PDB entry 2GWH | X-ray diffraction, 1.80 A resolution | chains A and B

[Chain A (and B)]
Protein: Sulfotransferase 1C2
Source organism: Homo sapiens
Notes: EC 2.8.2.-; chain B of this document is another copy of the same molecule, construct and numbering; everything in this record applies to it too
Reference sequence: O75897 (ST1C2_HUMAN); residues 7-302 here = UniProt positions 7-302
Sequence (298 residues; row label = number of the first residue in the row):
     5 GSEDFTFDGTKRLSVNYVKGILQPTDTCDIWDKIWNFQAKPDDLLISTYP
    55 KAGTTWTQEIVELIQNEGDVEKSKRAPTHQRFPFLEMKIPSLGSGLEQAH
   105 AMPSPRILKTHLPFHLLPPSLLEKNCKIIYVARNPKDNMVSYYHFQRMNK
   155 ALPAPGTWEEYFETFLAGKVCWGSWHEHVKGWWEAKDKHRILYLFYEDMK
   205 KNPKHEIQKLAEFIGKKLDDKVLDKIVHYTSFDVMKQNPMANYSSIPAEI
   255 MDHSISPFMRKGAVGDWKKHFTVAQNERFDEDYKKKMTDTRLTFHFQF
Unresolved in the structure: 5-15, 292-293 (chain B: 5-14)
Construct notes: cloning artifact (5-6)
UniProt features mapped onto this chain:
  - active site: His115 (Proton acceptor)
  - binding site (3'-phosphoadenylyl sulfate): Lys55 to Trp60, Arg137, Ser145, Tyr200, Thr234 to Met239, Phe262 to Gly266
  - binding site (substrate): Lys113 to His115
Small-molecule neighbours:
  - adenosine-3'-5'-diphosphate (A3P): Pro54, Lys55, Ala56, Gly57, Thr58, Thr59, Trp60, Arg137, Ser145, Tyr200, Lys204, Thr234, Ser235, Phe236, Met239, Phe262, Met263, Arg264, Lys265, Gly266
  - pentachlorophenol (PCI): Pro54, Phe88, Ile93, Leu96, Lys113, His115, Phe149, Asn153, Ala155, Leu156, Trp176, Tyr247, Met255, Phe262

[How chain A and chain B interact]
Pairs across the interface (20):
  Trp271(A) with Val277(B), hydrophobic
  Lys272(A) with Thr276(B); Val277(B), hydrogen bond (backbone-backbone); Ala278(B), hydrogen bond (backbone-backbone); Glu281(B), salt bridge
  Lys273(A) with Thr276(B)
  Phe275(A) with Thr276(B); Val277(B), hydrogen bond (backbone-backbone)
  Thr276(A) with Lys272(B); Lys273(B); Phe275(B); Thr276(B)
  Val277(A) with Trp271(B), hydrophobic; Lys272(B), hydrogen bond (backbone-backbone); Phe275(B), hydrogen bond (backbone-backbone); Asn280(B)
  Ala278(A) with Lys272(B), hydrogen bond (backbone-backbone); Lys273(B)
  Asn280(A) with Val277(B)
  Glu281(A) with Lys272(B), salt bridge
Also at the interface, not in a pair above, chain A (10 interface residues in all): His274

[In short]
10 residues of chain A and 9 residues of chain B are in contact, with 6 hydrogen bonds and 2 salt bridges.
Among the polar pairs are Lys272(A)-Glu281(B), Lys272(A)-Val277(B) and Lys272(A)-Ala278(B). Ligands of chain
A: adenosine-3'-5'-diphosphate and pentachlorophenol.
Both chains are Sulfotransferase 1C2 (Homo sapiens). Entry 2GWH (Human Sulfotranferase SULT1C2 in complex with
PAP and pentachlorophenol) was determined by X-ray diffraction (same publication as 2AD1 and 1ZD1).
